Entry 6CK2 (X-ray diffraction, 2.25 A resolution); this record covers chains B and D of the 4 polymer chains in the assembly.

[Chain B (and D)]
Molecule: Insulin B chain
Notes: chain D of this document is another copy of the same molecule, construct and numbering; everything in this record applies to it too
Reference sequence: P01308 (INS_HUMAN); residues 1-30 here correspond to UniProt positions 25-54 (UniProt number = residue number + 24)
Sequence (30 residues; each row starts with the number of its first residue):
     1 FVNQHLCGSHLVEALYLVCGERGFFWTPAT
Unresolved in the structure: 30 (chain D: 1, 29-30)
Modified residues: Ala29 (L-ornithine; ORN)
Sequence notes: engineered mutation Trp26 (Tyr50 in P01308), Ala29 (Lys53 in P01308)
Ion coordination: Zn2+ near His10 (its only coordinating residue here)
Reported in the primary citation:
  - conformationally variable residues: Phe24 to Pro28

[Chain B / chain D interface]
Residue-residue contacts (26; chain B residue first):
  Gly8(B) with Tyr16(D)
  Ser9(B) with Tyr16(D)
  Val12(B) with Val12(D); Tyr16(D), hydrophobic
  Glu13(B) with Ser9(D), hydrogen bond; Val12(D); Glu13(D), hydrogen bond (side chain-backbone)
  Tyr16(B) with His5(D), hydrogen bond (side chain-backbone); Gly8(D); Ser9(D), hydrogen bond (side chain-backbone); Trp26(D)
  Glu21(B) with Pro28(D)
  Gly23(B) with Trp26(D); Pro28(D)
  Phe24(B) with Val12(D), hydrophobic; Phe24(D), hydrophobic; Phe25(D); Trp26(D), hydrogen bond (backbone-backbone)
  Phe25(B) with Phe24(D); Phe25(D), hydrophobic
  Trp26(B) with Tyr16(D), hydrophobic; Gly23(D); Phe24(D), hydrogen bond (backbone-backbone)
  Pro28(B) with Gly20(D); Glu21(D)
  Ala29(B) with Glu21(D)
Also at the interface, not in a pair above, chain B (14 interface residues in all): Gly20, Arg22
Also at the interface, not in a pair above, chain D (14 interface residues in all): Gln4

[In short]
The chain B/chain D interface involves 14 residues from each chain, with 6 hydrogen bonds. Polar contacts
include Glu13(B)-Ser9(D), Glu13(B)-Glu13(D) and Tyr16(B)-His5(D). The paper reports conformational variability
at Phe24(B).
Chain B and chain D are both Insulin B chain; the structure, Insulin analog containing a YB26W mutation, was
determined by X-ray diffraction.
